Entry 1IBK (X-ray diffraction, 3.31 A resolution); this record covers chains A and L of the 22 polymer chains in the assembly.

[Chain A]
Molecule: 16S ribosomal RNA
Source organism: Thermus thermophilus
Sequence (1522 nucleotides; row label = number of the first residue in the row; note: 42 numbers in that range are skipped by the numbering (no residue carries them; nothing is unmodelled there); a row labelled like 190A-190L holds insertion residues (190A, then the next letters in order); numbering starts at 0):
     0 UUUGUUGGAGAGUUUGAUCCUGGCUCAGGGUGAACGCUGGCGGCGUGCCU
    50 AAGACAUGCAAGUCGUGCGGG
    73 CCGCGGGGUUUU
    88 ACUCCG
    95 UGGUC
   101 AGCGGCGGACGGGUGAGUAACGCGUGGGU
  129A G
   130 ACCUACCCGGAAGAGGGGGACAACCCGGGGAAACUCGGGCUAAUCCCCCA
   180 UGUGGACCCGC
190A-190L CCCUUGGGGUGU
   191 GUCCAAAGGGCUUU
   216 GCCCGCUUCCGGAUGGGCCCGCGUCCCAUCAGCUAGUUGGUGGGGUAAUG
   266 GCCCACCAAGGCGACGACGGGUAGCCGGUCUGAGAGGAUGGCCGGCCACA
   316 GGGGCACUGAGACACGGGCCCCACUCCUACGGGAGGCAGCAGUUAGGAAU
   366 CUUCCGCAAUGGGCGCAAGCCUGACGGAGCGACGCCGCUUGGAGGAAGAA
   416 GCCCUUCGGGGUGUAAACUCCUGAA
   442 CCCGGGACGAAACCCCCGACGA
   474 GGGGACUGACGGUACCGGG
   494 GUAAUAGCGCCGGCCAACUCCGUGCCAGCAGCCGCGGUAAUACGGAGGGC
   544 GCGAGCGUUACCCGGAUUCACUGGGCGUAAAGGGCGUGUAGGCGGCCUGG
   594 GGCGUCCCAUGUGAAAGACCACGGCUCAACCGUGGGGGAGCGUGGGAUAC
   644 GCUCAGGCUAGACGGUGGGAGAGGGUGGUGGAAUUCCCGGAGUAGCGGUG
   694 AAAUGCGCAGAUACCGGGAGGAACGCCGAUGGCGAAGGCAGCCACCUGGU
   744 CCACCCGUGACGCUGAGGCGCGAAAGCGUGGGGAGCAAACCGGAUUAGAU
   794 ACCCGGGUAGUCCACGCCCUAAACGAUGCGCGCUAGGUCUCUGGGUCU
   848 CCUGGGGGCCGAAGCUAACGCGUUAAGCGCGCCGCCUGGGGAGUACGGCC
   898 GCAAGGCUGAAACUCAAAGGAAUUGACGGGGGCCCGCACAAGCGGUGGAG
   948 CAUGUGGUUUAAUUCGAAGCAACGCGAAGAACCUUACCAGGCCUUGACAU
   998 GCUAGG
 1003A G
  1004 AACCCGGGUGAAAGCCUGGGGUGCCCC
1030A-1030D GCGA
  1031 GGGGAGCCCUAGCACAGGUGCUGCAUGGCCGUCGUCAGCUCGUGCCGUGA
  1081 GGUGUUGGGUUAAGUCCCGCAACGAGCGCAACCCCCGCCGUUAGUUGCCA
  1131 GCGGUUCGGCCGGGCACUCUAACGGGACUGCCCGCGAAA
  1171 GCGGGAGGAAGGAGGGGACGACGUCUGGUCAGCAUGGCCCUUACGGCCUG
  1221 GGCGACACACGUGCUACAAUGCCCACUACAAAGCGAUGCCACCCGGCAAC
  1271 GGGGAGCUAAUCGCAAAAAGGUGGGCCCAGUUCGGAUUGGGGUCUGCAAC
  1321 CCGACCCCAUGAAGCCGGAAUCGCUAGUAAUCGCGGAUCAG
 1361A C
  1362 CAUGCCGCGGUGAAUACGUUCCCGGGCCUUGUACACACCGCCCGUCACGC
  1412 CAUGGGAGCGGGCUCUACCCGAAGUCGCCGGG
  1446 AGCCUACGGG
  1459 CAGGCGCCGAGGGUAGGGCCCGUGACUGGGGCGAAGUCGUAACAAGGUAG
  1509 CUGUACCGGAAGGUGCGGCUGGAUCACCUCCUUUCU
Unresolved in the structure: 0-4, 1534-1544
Ion coordination: Mg2+ site 1: U12, G22; Mg2+ site 2: U12, C526, A914; Mg2+ site 3 near G15 (its only coordinating residue here); Mg2+ site 4 near G21 (its only coordinating residue here); Mg2+ site 5: G61, U62, G105; Mg2+ site 6: G69, G70, U98; Mg2+ site 7: A109, G331; Mg2+ site 8: A116, G117, G289; Mg2+ site 9: C174, C175; Mg2+ site 10: G181, U182; Mg2+ site 11: U182, G183; Mg2+ site 12 near A195 (its only coordinating residue here); 64 more Mg2+ sites not listed
Residues lining bound ligands: paromomycin (PAR): C1404, G1405, U1406, C1407, A1408, C1409, G1489, C1490, G1491, A1492, A1493, G1494, U1495, C1496

[Chain L]
Protein: 30S ribosomal protein S12
Source organism: Thermus thermophilus
Reference sequence: P17293 (RS12_THETH); residues 1-135 here = UniProt positions 1-135
Sequence (135 residues; each row starts with the number of its first residue):
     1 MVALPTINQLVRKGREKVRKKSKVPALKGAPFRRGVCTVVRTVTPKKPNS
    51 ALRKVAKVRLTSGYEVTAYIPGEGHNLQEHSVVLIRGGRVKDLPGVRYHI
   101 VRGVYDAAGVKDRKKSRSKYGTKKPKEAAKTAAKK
Unresolved in the structure: 1-4, 129-135
Ion coordination: Mg2+: Asn-49 (shared with C518(A), G529(A) of chain A)
UniProt features mapped onto this chain:
  - natural variant: Arg-86 (R86C: In strain: Isolate HG14; R86H: In strain: Isolate HG31)

[How chain A and chain L interact]
Contacting residue pairs (123):
  U24(A) / Lys-23(L)  phosphate contact
  A32(A) / Pro-31(L)  base contact
  A33(A) / Phe-32(L)  base contact
  C34(A) / Phe-32(L)  sugar contact
  C34(A) / Val-101(L)  sugar contact
  C34(A) / Val-104(L)  phosphate contact
  G35(A) / Gly-103(L)  phosphate contact
  G35(A) / Val-104(L)  phosphate contact
  G35(A) / Arg-117(L)  sugar contact
  G35(A) / Ser-118(L)  hydrogen bond to the sugar
  G35(A) / Gly-121(L)  sugar contact
  C36(A) / Arg-117(L)  hydrogen bond to the sugar
  C36(A) / Thr-122(L)  sugar contact
  C36(A) / Lys-123(L)  salt bridge to the phosphate
  C36(A) / Lys-124(L)  hydrogen bond to the phosphate
  U37(A) / Lys-123(L)  phosphate contact
  U37(A) / Lys-124(L)  hydrogen bond to the phosphate
  U49(A) / Lys-28(L)  base contact
  G362(A) / Lys-28(L)  sugar contact
  G362(A) / Arg-33(L)  hydrogen bond to the phosphate
  G362(A) / Thr-61(L)  phosphate contact
  A363(A) / Ala-30(L)  base contact
  A363(A) / Pro-31(L)  base contact
  A363(A) / Phe-32(L)  base contact
  A363(A) / Arg-33(L)  salt bridge to the phosphate
  A363(A) / Arg-34(L)  hydrogen bond to the phosphate
  A363(A) / Thr-61(L)  hydrogen bond to the phosphate
  A363(A) / Leu-84(L)  sugar contact
  A363(A) / Tyr-105(L)  phosphate contact
  G500(A) / Lys-124(L)  hydrogen bond to the phosphate
  C501(A) / Arg-117(L)  salt bridge to the phosphate
  C501(A) / Ser-118(L)  hydrogen bond to the phosphate
  C501(A) / Lys-124(L)  salt bridge to the phosphate
  G502(A) / Lys-115(L)  phosphate contact
  G502(A) / Ser-116(L)  phosphate contact
  G502(A) / Arg-117(L)  hydrogen bond to the phosphate
  G502(A) / Ser-118(L)  hydrogen bond to the phosphate
  G502(A) / Lys-119(L)  phosphate contact
  C503(A) / Ser-116(L)  hydrogen bond to the phosphate
  C503(A) / Lys-119(L)  salt bridge to the phosphate
  C518(A) / Pro-48(L)  base contact
  C518(A) / Ser-50(L)  hydrogen bond to the sugar
  C519(A) / Ser-50(L)  hydrogen bond to the phosphate
  A520(A) / Ala-51(L)  phosphate contact
  A520(A) / Leu-52(L)  hydrogen bond to the phosphate
  A520(A) / Lys-54(L)  salt bridge to the phosphate
  A520(A) / Glu-73(L)  hydrogen bond to the sugar
  G521(A) / Ala-51(L)  base contact
  G521(A) / Leu-52(L)  phosphate contact
  G521(A) / Arg-53(L)  hydrogen bond to the base
  G521(A) / Lys-54(L)  salt bridge to the phosphate
  G521(A) / Gly-72(L)  sugar contact
  G521(A) / Glu-73(L)  phosphate contact
  C522(A) / Asn-49(L)  base contact
  C522(A) / Arg-53(L)  base contact
  C522(A) / Tyr-69(L)  hydrogen bond to the phosphate
  C522(A) / Pro-71(L)  phosphate contact
  C522(A) / Gly-72(L)  hydrogen bond to the phosphate
  C522(A) / Asp-92(L)  base contact
  C522(A) / Tyr-120(L)  phosphate contact
  A523(A) / Arg-53(L)  base contact
  A523(A) / Val-90(L)  base contact
  A523(A) / Lys-91(L)  base contact
  A523(A) / Asp-92(L)  hydrogen bond to the base
  A523(A) / Tyr-120(L)  phosphate contact
  C526(A) / Lys-91(L)  salt bridge to the phosphate
  G527(A) / Asn-49(L)  base contact
  C528(A) / Asn-49(L)  hydrogen bond to the base
  G529(A) / Asn-49(L)  hydrogen bond to the base
  G529(A) / Ser-50(L)  hydrogen bond to the base
  G529(A) / Ala-51(L)  base contact
  G537(A) / Glu-73(L)  sugar contact
  G537(A) / Arg-113(L)  salt bridge to the phosphate
  G538(A) / Arg-113(L)  salt bridge to the phosphate
  G538(A) / Lys-114(L)  hydrogen bond to the phosphate
  G538(A) / Lys-115(L)  hydrogen bond to the phosphate
  A539(A) / Lys-114(L)  salt bridge to the phosphate
  A539(A) / Lys-115(L)  salt bridge to the phosphate
  G550(A) / Lys-119(L)  sugar contact
  U551(A) / Arg-86(L)  sugar contact
  U552(A) / Pro-31(L)  hydrogen bond to the sugar
  U552(A) / Phe-32(L)  base contact
  U552(A) / Arg-86(L)  hydrogen bond to the sugar
  U552(A) / Gly-87(L)  phosphate contact
  A553(A) / Val-24(L)  phosphate contact
  A553(A) / Gly-29(L)  hydrogen bond to the sugar
  A553(A) / Ala-30(L)  sugar contact
  A553(A) / Pro-31(L)  sugar contact
  C554(A) / Ser-22(L)  hydrogen bond to the phosphate
  C562(A) / Arg-15(L)  base contact
  C562(A) / Glu-16(L)  hydrogen bond to the base
  C562(A) / Lys-17(L)  hydrogen bond to the sugar
  C562(A) / Val-18(L)  phosphate contact
  A563(A) / Arg-15(L)  base contact
  A563(A) / Lys-17(L)  salt bridge to the phosphate
  C564(A) / Leu-10(L)  phosphate contact
  C564(A) / Arg-15(L)  salt bridge to the phosphate
  G567(A) / Pro-5(L)  base contact
  G567(A) / Arg-15(L)  hydrogen bond to the base
  G568(A) / Pro-5(L)  base contact
  G585(A) / Asn-8(L)  sugar contact
  C879(A) / Asn-8(L)  phosphate contact
  C880(A) / Thr-6(L)  hydrogen bond to the phosphate
  C880(A) / Asn-8(L)  hydrogen bond to the phosphate
  C880(A) / Gln-9(L)  phosphate contact
  C880(A) / Arg-12(L)  salt bridge to the phosphate
  G881(A) / Gln-9(L)  hydrogen bond to the phosphate
  G881(A) / Arg-12(L)  salt bridge to the phosphate
  G881(A) / Lys-13(L)  salt bridge to the phosphate
  C882(A) / Pro-5(L)  base contact
  C882(A) / Lys-13(L)  salt bridge to the phosphate
  U884(A) / Arg-15(L)  hydrogen bond to the base
  A909(A) / Lys-21(L)  salt bridge to the phosphate
  C910(A) / Arg-97(L)  salt bridge to the phosphate
  U911(A) / Arg-89(L)  salt bridge to the phosphate
  U911(A) / Arg-97(L)  salt bridge to the phosphate
  C912(A) / Lys-47(L)  hydrogen bond to the phosphate
  A913(A) / Lys-46(L)  salt bridge to the phosphate
  A913(A) / Lys-47(L)  salt bridge to the phosphate
  A913(A) / Lys-91(L)  salt bridge to the phosphate
  G1491(A) / Lys-46(L)  salt bridge to the phosphate
  A1492(A) / Lys-46(L)  phosphate contact
  A1492(A) / Lys-47(L)  hydrogen bond to the phosphate
Interface residues without a listed pair, chain A (55 interface residues in all): G302, C525, C883, A908, C1490
Interface residues without a listed pair, chain L (65 interface residues in all): Ile-7, Pro-45, Pro-94, Gly-95, Asp-112

[Overview]
55 residues of chain A face 65 of chain L across their interface; the contacts include 38 hydrogen bonds and
26 salt bridges. Polar pairs include G521(A)/Arg-53(L), A523(A)/Asp-92(L) and C528(A)/Asn-49(L). Bound to
chain A: paromomycin. U12(A) and G22(A) form the Mg2+ site 1.
Here chain A is 16S ribosomal RNA and chain L is 30S ribosomal protein S12, both from Thermus thermophilus.
Entry 1IBK (Structure of the thermus thermophilus 30S ribosomal subunit in complex with the antibiotic
paromomycin) was determined by X-ray diffraction together with 1IBL and 1IBM from the same study.
